PDB entry 9FVI | X-ray diffraction, 1.55 A resolution | chains A and P

[Chain A]
Protein: 14-3-3 protein sigma
Source organism: Homo sapiens
Reference sequence: P31947 (1433S_HUMAN); residues 1-231 here = UniProt positions 1-231
Amino-acid sequence (236 residues; each row starts with the number of its first residue; numbers below 1 keep their minus sign (Gly-4 is residue -4)):
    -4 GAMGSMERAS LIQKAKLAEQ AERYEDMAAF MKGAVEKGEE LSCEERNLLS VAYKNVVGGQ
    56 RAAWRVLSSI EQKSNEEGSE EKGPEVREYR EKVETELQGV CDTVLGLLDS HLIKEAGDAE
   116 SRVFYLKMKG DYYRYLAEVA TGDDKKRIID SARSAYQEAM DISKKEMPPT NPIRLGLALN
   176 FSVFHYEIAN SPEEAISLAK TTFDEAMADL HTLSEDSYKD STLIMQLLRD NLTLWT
Not modelled in the structure: 71-76
Differences from the reference sequence: expression tag (-4 to 0)
Modified positions: Cys38 (S-hydroxycysteine; CSO)
Covalently attached groups: 1-(3-bromanyl-4-methyl-phenyl)-2-(3-methylphenyl)imidazole (A1IF4) linked to Lys122
Residues lining bound ligands: A1IF4 (1-(3-bromanyl-4-methyl-phenyl)-2-(3-methylphenyl)imidazole): Asn42, Ser45, Lys49, Phe119, Pro167, Ile168, Gly171, Asp215, Leu218, Ile219
UniProt features mapped onto this chain:
  - site (Interaction with phosphoserine on interacting protein): Arg56, Arg129
  - modified residue (Phosphoserine): Ser5, Ser74

[Chain P]
Protein: Microtubule-associated protein tau
Source organism: Homo sapiens
Reference sequence: P10636 (TAU_HUMAN); residues 210-222 here correspond to UniProt positions 527-539 (UniProt number = residue number + 317)
Amino-acid sequence (13 residues; row label = number of the first residue in the row):
   210 SRTPSLPTPP TRE
Not modelled in the structure: 210, 219-222
Modified positions: Ser214 (phosphoserine; SEP)
Residues lining bound ligands: A1IF4 (1-(3-bromanyl-4-methyl-phenyl)-2-(3-methylphenyl)imidazole): Leu215, Pro216, Thr217, Pro218
UniProt features mapped onto this chain:
  - modified residue: Thr212 (Phosphothreonine), Ser214 (Phosphoserine), Thr217 (Phosphothreonine)

[Chain A / chain P interface]
Pairs across the interface (21; chain A residue first):
  Val46(A) - Pro218(P)
  Asn50(A) - Thr217(P)
  Arg56(A) - Ser214(P)
  Arg60(A) - Arg211(P)
  Lys122(A) - Leu215(P)
  Arg129(A) - Ser214(P)
  Tyr130(A) - Ser214(P)
  Glu133(A) - Arg211(P)  salt bridge
  Leu174(A) - Pro213(P)
  Leu174(A) - Ser214(P)
  Leu174(A) - Leu215(P)
  Asn175(A) - Ser214(P)
  Asn175(A) - Leu215(P)  hydrogen bond (side chain-backbone)
  Val178(A) - Pro213(P)
  Tyr181(A) - Thr212(P)
  Glu182(A) - Arg211(P)  salt bridge
  Glu182(A) - Thr212(P)  hydrogen bond
  Leu222(A) - Pro216(P)
  Asn226(A) - Thr212(P)
  Asn226(A) - Pro213(P)  hydrogen bond (side chain-backbone)
  Trp230(A) - Thr212(P)  hydrogen bond
Other interface residues (no listed pair), chain A (21 interface residues in all): Lys49, Gly171, Ile183, Ile219, Leu229

[Overview]
21 residues of chain A and 8 residues of chain P are in contact, with 4 hydrogen bonds and 2 salt bridges.
Among the polar pairs are Glu133(A)-Arg211(P), Glu182(A)-Arg211(P) and Asn175(A)-Leu215(P). Chain P binds
compound A1IF4. Covalently linked compound A1IF4: at Lys122(A).
Chain A is 14-3-3 protein sigma and chain P is Microtubule-associated protein tau, both from Homo sapiens; the
structure, Crystal structure of 14-3-3 sigma in complex with Tau pS214 peptide and covalent stabilizer JS18,
was determined by X-ray diffraction.
